Entry 9DGG (electron microscopy, 2.98 A resolution); this record covers chains C and I of the 12 polymer chains in the assembly.

== Chain C ==
Name: Histone H2A type 1
Source organism: Xenopus laevis
UniProt: P06897 (H2A1_XENLA); residues 0-129 here correspond to UniProt positions 1-130 (UniProt number = residue number + 1)
Amino-acid sequence (130 residues; row label = number of the first residue in the row; numbering starts at 0):
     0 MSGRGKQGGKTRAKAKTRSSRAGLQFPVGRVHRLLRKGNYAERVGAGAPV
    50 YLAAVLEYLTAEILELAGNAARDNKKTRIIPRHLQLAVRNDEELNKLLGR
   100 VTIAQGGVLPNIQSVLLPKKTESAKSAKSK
Not modelled in the structure: 0-11, 119-129
Sequence notes: engineered mutation Arg99 (Gly100 in P06897)
Swiss-Prot annotation at these positions:
  - modified residue: Ser1 (N-acetylserine), Lys5 (N6-(2-hydroxyisobutyryl)lysine), Lys9 (N6-(2-hydroxyisobutyryl)lysine), Lys36 (N6-(2-hydroxyisobutyryl)lysine), Lys74 (N6-(2-hydroxyisobutyryl)lysine), Lys75 (N6-(2-hydroxyisobutyryl)lysine), Lys95 (N6-(2-hydroxyisobutyryl)lysine), Gln104 (N5-methylglutamine), Lys118 (N6-(2-hydroxyisobutyryl)lysine)
  - cross-link (Glycyl lysine isopeptide (Lys-Gly)): Lys13 (interchain with G-Cter in ubiquitin), Lys15 (interchain with G-Cter in ubiquitin), Lys119 (interchain with G-Cter in ubiquitin)

== Chain I ==
Molecule: 187-nt DNA strand
Source organism: synthetic construct
Sequence (187 nucleotides; row label = number of the first residue in the row):
     1 ATCGCGACACCGGCACTGGAACAGGATGTATATATCTGACACGTGCCTGG
    51 AGACTAGGGAGTAATCCCCTTGGCGGTTAAAACGCGGGGGACAGCGCGTA
   101 CGTGCGTTTAAGCGGTGCTAGAGCTGTCTACGACCAATTGAGCGGCCTCG
   151 GCACCGGGATTCTCCAGGGGATCGGGCATCACCCGAT
Not modelled in the structure: 1-21, 165-187

== Interface between chain C and chain I ==
Residue-residue contacts (12; chain C residue first):
  Ala12(C) - DA53(I)  phosphate contact
  Lys15(C) - DA51(I)  phosphate contact
  Lys15(C) - DG52(I)  phosphate contact
  Thr16(C) - DA51(I)  phosphate contact
  Arg17(C) - DA51(I)  salt bridge to the phosphate
  Arg20(C) - DG52(I)  salt bridge to the phosphate
  Gly28(C) - DA51(I)  phosphate contact
  Arg29(C) - DG50(I)  phosphate contact
  Arg32(C) - DG49(I)  phosphate contact
  Arg32(C) - DG50(I)  salt bridge to the phosphate
  Arg42(C) - DG59(I)  sugar contact
  Arg77(C) - DC40(I)  hydrogen bond to the sugar
Also at the interface, not in a pair above, chain C (12 interface residues in all): Lys13, Ala14

== In short ==
12 residues of chain C face 7 of chain I across their interface; the contacts include 1 hydrogen bond and 3
salt bridges. Polar pairs include Arg77(C)-DC40(I), Arg17(C)-DA51(I) and Arg20(C)-DG52(I).
Chain C is Histone H2A type 1 (Xenopus laevis) and chain I is a 187-nt DNA strand (synthetic construct); the
structure, ncPRC1RYBP bound to unmodified nucleosome, was determined by electron microscopy.
